PDB entry 6IGF | X-ray diffraction, 2.75 A resolution | chains B and C of the 5 polymer chains in the assembly

== Chain B (and C) ==
Protein: Major capsid protein L1
Source organism: Human papillomavirus type 52
Notes: chain C of this document is another copy of the same molecule, construct and numbering; everything in this record applies to it too
Reference sequence: Q05138 (VL1_HPV52); aligned to UniProt positions 1-526 over residues -25 to 500 (the alignment contains insertions or deletions, so no single offset holds)
Amino-acid sequence (529 residues; numbered -25 to 503; the number before each row is that of its first residue; numbers below 1 keep their minus sign (Met-25 is residue -25)):
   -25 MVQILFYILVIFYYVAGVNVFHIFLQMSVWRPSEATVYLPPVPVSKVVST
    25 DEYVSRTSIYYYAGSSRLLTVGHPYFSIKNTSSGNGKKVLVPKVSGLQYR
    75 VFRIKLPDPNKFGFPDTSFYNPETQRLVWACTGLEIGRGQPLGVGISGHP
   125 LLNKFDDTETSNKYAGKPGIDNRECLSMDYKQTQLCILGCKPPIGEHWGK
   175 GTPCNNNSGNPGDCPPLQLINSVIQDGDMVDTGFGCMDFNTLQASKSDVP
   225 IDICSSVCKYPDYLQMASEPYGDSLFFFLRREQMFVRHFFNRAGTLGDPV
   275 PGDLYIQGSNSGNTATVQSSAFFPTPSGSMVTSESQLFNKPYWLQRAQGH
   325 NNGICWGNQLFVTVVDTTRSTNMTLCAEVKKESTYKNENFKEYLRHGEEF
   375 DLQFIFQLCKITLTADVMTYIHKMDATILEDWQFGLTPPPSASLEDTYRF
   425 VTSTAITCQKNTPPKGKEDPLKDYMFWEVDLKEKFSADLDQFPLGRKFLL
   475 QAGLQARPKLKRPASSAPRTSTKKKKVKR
Unresolved in the structure: -25 to 14, 56-59, 178-183, 409-441, 479-503 (chain C: -25 to 18, 409-441, 479-503)
From the paper describing this entry:
  - specificity-determining residues: Lys354, Ser357, Glu362

== How chain B and chain C interact ==
Residue-residue contacts (9; chain B residue first):
  Ile280(B) - Thr358(C)
  Ile280(B) - Tyr359(C)
  Ile280(B) - Phe364(C)  hydrophobic
  Gln281(B) - Ser357(C)  hydrogen bond (side chain-backbone)
  Gln281(B) - Thr358(C)
  Gln281(B) - Tyr359(C)  hydrogen bond (backbone-backbone)
  Gly282(B) - Thr358(C)
  Ser283(B) - Thr358(C)  hydrogen bond
  Ser283(B) - Tyr359(C)
Also at the interface, not in a pair above, chain C (6 interface residues in all): Glu352, Glu356

== Overview ==
Chain B and chain C form an interface of 4 and 6 residues respectively; the contacts include 3 hydrogen bonds.
Among the polar pairs are Gln281(B)-Ser357(C), Ser283(B)-Thr358(C) and Gln281(B)-Tyr359(C). From the paper:
specificity determinants Lys354(B), Ser357(B) and Glu362(B).
Both chains are Major capsid protein L1 (Human papillomavirus type 52). Entry 6IGF (Crystal structure of Human
Papillomavirus type 52 pentamer) was determined by X-ray diffraction (same publication as 6IGE, 6IGC and
6IGD).
